Entry 6QG6 (electron microscopy, 10.40 A resolution (very low resolution: no residue pairs are listed; an interface is given only as per-side residue counts)); this record covers chains D and J of the 16 polymer chains in the assembly.

[Chain D]
Protein: Translation initiation factor eIF-2B subunit beta
Organism: Saccharomyces cerevisiae
UniProtKB: P32502 (EI2BB_YEAST); numbering as in UniProt (aligned over 1-381)
Amino-acid sequence (381 residues; numbered 1 to 381; the number before each row is that of its first residue):
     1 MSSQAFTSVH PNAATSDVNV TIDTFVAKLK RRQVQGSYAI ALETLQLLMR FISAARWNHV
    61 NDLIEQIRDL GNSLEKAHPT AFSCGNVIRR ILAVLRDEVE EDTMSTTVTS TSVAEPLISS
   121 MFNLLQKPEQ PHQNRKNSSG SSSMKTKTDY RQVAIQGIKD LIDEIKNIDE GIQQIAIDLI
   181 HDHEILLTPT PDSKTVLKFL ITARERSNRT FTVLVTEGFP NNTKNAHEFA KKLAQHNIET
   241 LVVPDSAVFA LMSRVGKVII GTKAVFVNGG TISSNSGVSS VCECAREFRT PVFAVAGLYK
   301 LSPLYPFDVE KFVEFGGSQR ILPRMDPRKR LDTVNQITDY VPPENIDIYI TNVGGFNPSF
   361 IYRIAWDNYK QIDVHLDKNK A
Unresolved in the structure: 1-9, 109-112, 129-146, 377-381

[Chain J]
Protein: Translation initiation factor eIF-2B subunit epsilon
Organism: Saccharomyces cerevisiae
UniProtKB: P32501 (EI2BE_YEAST); residues 1-712 here = UniProt positions 1-712
Amino-acid sequence (712 residues; numbered 1 to 712; the number before each row is that of its first residue):
     1 MAGKKGQKKS GLGNHGKNSD MDVEDRLQAV VLTDSYETRF MPLTAVKPRC LLPLANVPLI
    61 EYTLEFLAKA GVHEVFLICS SHANQINDYI ENSKWNLPWS PFKITTIMSP EARCTGDVMR
   121 DLDNRGIITG DFILVSGDVL TNIDFSKMLE FHKKMHLQDK DHISTMCLSK ASTYPKTRTI
   181 EPAAFVLDKS TSRCIYYQDL PLPSSREKTS IQIDPELLDN VDEFVIRNDL IDCRIDICTS
   241 HVPLIFQENF DYQSLRTDFV KGVISSDILG KHIYAYLTDE YAVRVESWQT YDTISQDFLG
   301 RWCYPLVLDS NIQDDQTYSY ESRHIYKEKD VVLAQSCKIG KCTAIGSGTK IGEGTKIENS
   361 VIGRNCQIGE NIRIKNSFIW DDCIIGNNSI IDHSLIASNA TLGSNVRLND GCIIGFNVKI
   421 DDNMDLDRNT KISASPLKNA GSRMYDNESN EQFDQDLDDQ TLAVSIVGDK GVGYIYESEV
   481 SDDEDSSTEA CKEINTLSNQ LDELYLSDDS ISSATKKTKK RRTMSVNSIY TDREEIDSEF
   541 EDEDFEKEGI ATVERAMENN HDLDTALLEL NTLRMSMNVT YHEVRIATIT ALLRRVYHFI
   601 ATQTLGPKDA VVKVFNQWGL LFKRQAFDEE EYIDLMNIIM EKIVEQSFDK PDLILFSALV
   661 SLYDNDIIEE DVIYKWWDNV STDPRYDEVK KLTVKWVEWL QNADEESSSE EE
Unresolved in the structure: 1-23, 437-454, 473-712

[Chain D / chain J interface]
At this resolution (10 A) residue pairs are not listed: 25 residues of chain D and 23 of chain J lie at the interface.

[Overview]
The interface between chain D and chain J involves 25 residues on one side and 23 on the other.
Here chain D is Translation initiation factor eIF-2B subunit beta and chain J is Translation initiation factor
eIF-2B subunit epsilon, both from Saccharomyces cerevisiae. Entry 6QG6 (Structure of eIF2B-eIF2
(phosphorylated at Ser51) complex (model D)) was determined by electron microscopy together with 6QG0, 6QG1,
6QG2, 6QG3 and 6QG5 from the same study.
